9ICC - chains T and A of the 3 polymer chains in the assembly; structure by X-ray diffraction, 3.10 A resolution.

== Chain T ==
Molecule: 8-nt DNA strand
Sequence (8 nucleotides; row label = number of the first residue in the row):
     1 CATTAGAA

== Chain A ==
Protein: Protein (DNA polymerase beta (e.c.2.7.7.7))
Source organism: Homo sapiens
UniProtKB: P06746 (DPOB_HUMAN); residues 2-335 here correspond to UniProt positions 1-334 (UniProt number = residue number - 1)
Chain sequence (335 residues; numbered 1 to 335; the number before each row is that of its first residue):
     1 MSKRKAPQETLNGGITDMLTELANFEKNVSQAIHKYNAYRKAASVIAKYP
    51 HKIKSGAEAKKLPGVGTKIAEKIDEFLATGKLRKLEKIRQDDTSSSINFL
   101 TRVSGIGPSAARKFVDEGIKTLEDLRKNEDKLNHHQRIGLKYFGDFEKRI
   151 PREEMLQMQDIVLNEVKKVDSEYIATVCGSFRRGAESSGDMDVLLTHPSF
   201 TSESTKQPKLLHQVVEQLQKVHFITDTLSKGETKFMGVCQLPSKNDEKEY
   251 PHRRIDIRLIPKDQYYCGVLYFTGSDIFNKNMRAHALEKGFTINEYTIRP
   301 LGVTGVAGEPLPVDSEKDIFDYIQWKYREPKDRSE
Disordered / not traced: 1-8
Metal / ion sites: Na+ site 1: Lys-60, Leu-62; Na+ site 2: Thr-101, Val-103, Ile-106 (shared with 1 residue of chain P); chromium ion: Asp-190, Asp-192 (together with 2'-deoxyadenosine 5'-triphosphate)
Ligand contacts: 2'-deoxyadenosine 5'-triphosphate (DTP): Arg-149, Gly-179, Ser-180, Ser-188, Gly-189, Asp-190, Asp-192, Tyr-271, Phe-272, Thr-273, Gly-274, Asp-276, Asn-279
UniProt features mapped onto this chain:
  - binding site (K(+)): Lys-61
  - binding site (Na(+)): Lys-61

== Chain T / chain A interface ==
Pairs across the interface (12; chain T residue first):
  DA2(T) / Tyr-296(A)  sugar contact
  DT3(T) / Thr-233(A)  hydrogen bond to the phosphate
  DT3(T) / Lys-234(A)  phosphate contact
  DT4(T) / Ser-229(A)  phosphate contact
  DT4(T) / Lys-230(A)  phosphate contact
  DT4(T) / Gly-231(A)  phosphate contact
  DT4(T) / Glu-232(A)  hydrogen bond to the phosphate
  DT4(T) / Thr-233(A)  hydrogen bond to the phosphate
  DT4(T) / Lys-234(A)  hydrogen bond to the phosphate
  DA5(T) / Ser-229(A)  phosphate contact
  DA5(T) / Lys-230(A)  hydrogen bond to the phosphate
  DG6(T) / Asn-133(A)  phosphate contact
Other interface residues (no listed pair), chain A (9 interface residues in all): His-134

== Summary ==
5 residues of chain T face 9 of chain A across their interface, with 5 hydrogen bonds. Polar contacts include
DT3(T)/Thr-233(A), DT4(T)/Glu-232(A) and DT4(T)/Thr-233(A). Ligands of chain A: 2'-deoxyadenosine
5'-triphosphate. From UniProt: K+-binding residue Lys-61(A) and Na+-binding residue Lys-61(A) on chain A.
Here chain T is an 8-nt DNA strand and chain A is Protein (DNA polymerase beta (e.c.2.7.7.7)) (Homo sapiens).
Entry 9ICC (DNA polymerase beta (e.c.2.7.7.7)/DNA complex + 2'-deoxyadenosine-5'-triphosphate, soaked in the
presence of datp and CRCL3) was determined by X-ray diffraction (same publication as 1ZQA, 1ZQB, 1ZQC, 1ZQD,
1ZQE, 1ZQG and 28 further entries).
